5MKY - chain A; structure by X-ray diffraction, 1.67 A resolution.

# Chain A
Name: Bromodomain-containing protein 9
Organism: Homo sapiens
UniProtKB: Q9H8M2 (BRD9_HUMAN); residues 18-122 here correspond to UniProt positions 134-238 (UniProt number = residue number + 116)
Chain sequence (106 residues; each row starts with the number of its first residue):
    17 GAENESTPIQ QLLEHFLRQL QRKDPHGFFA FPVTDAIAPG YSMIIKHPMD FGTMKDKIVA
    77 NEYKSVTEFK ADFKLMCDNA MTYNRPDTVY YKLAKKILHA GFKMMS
Disordered / not traced: 17-21
Construct notes: expression tag (17)
Residues lining bound ligands:
  - I0D (4-chloranyl-2-methyl-5-[(2-methyl-3,4-dihydro-1H-isoquinolin-5-yl)amino]pyridazin-3-one), molecule 1: Leu28, His31, Phe32, Val82, Met121, Ser122
  - I0D, molecule 2: Phe44, Phe45, Phe47, Pro48, Val49, Ile53, Ala54, Tyr57, Ala96, Tyr99, Asn100, Tyr106
Swiss-Prot annotation at these positions:
  - region: Thr98 to Asn100 (Histone H4K5ac H4K8ac and histone H4K5bu H4K8bu binding)
  - site (Histone H4K5ac H4K8ac and histone H4K5bu H4K8bu binding): Ile53, Tyr106

# Summary
Bound to chain A: compound I0D.
Chain A is Bromodomain-containing protein 9 (Homo sapiens); the structure, BROMODOMAIN OF HUMAN BRD9 WITH
4-chloro-2-methyl-5-((2-methyl-1,2,3,4-tetrahydroisoquinolin-5-yl)amino)pyridazin-3(2H)-one, was determined by
X-ray diffraction together with 5MKX, 5MKZ, 5ML0, 5MLI and 5MLJ from the same study.
